7Y26 - chains A and B of the 6 polymer chains in the assembly; structure by electron microscopy, 3.30 A resolution.

[Chain A]
Protein: Guanine nucleotide-binding protein G(I)/G(S)/G(T) subunit beta-1
Organism: Homo sapiens
UniProtKB: P62873 (GBB1_HUMAN); residues 3-340 here = UniProt positions 3-340
Sequence (338 residues; numbered 3 to 340; the number before each row is that of its first residue):
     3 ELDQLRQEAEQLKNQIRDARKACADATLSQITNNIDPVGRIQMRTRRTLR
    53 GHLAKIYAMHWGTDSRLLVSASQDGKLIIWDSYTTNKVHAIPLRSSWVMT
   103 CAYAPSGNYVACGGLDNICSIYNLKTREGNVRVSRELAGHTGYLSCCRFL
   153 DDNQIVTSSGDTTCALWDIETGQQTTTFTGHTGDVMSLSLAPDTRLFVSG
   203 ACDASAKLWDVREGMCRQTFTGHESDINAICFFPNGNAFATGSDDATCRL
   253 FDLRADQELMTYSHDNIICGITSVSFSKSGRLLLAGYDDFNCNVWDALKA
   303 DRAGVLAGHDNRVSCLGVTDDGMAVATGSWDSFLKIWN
UniProt features mapped onto this chain:
  - modified residue: His266 (Phosphohistidine)
  - natural variant: Leu30 (L30F: In MRD42; uncertain significance), Arg52 (R52G: In MRD42), Gly64 (G64V: In MRD42), Asp76 (D76E: In MRD42; D76G: In MRD42), Gly77 (G77S: In MRD42), Lys78 (K78R: In MRD42), Ile80 (I80N: In MRD42; I80T: In MRD42), His91 (H91R: In MRD42; uncertain significance), Ala92 (A92T: In MRD42), Pro94 (P94S: In MRD42), Leu95 (L95P: In MRD42), Arg96 (R96L: In MRD42), 5 further natural variant entries in UniProt

[Chain B]
Protein: Engineered Guanine nucleotide-binding protein G(q) subunit alpha
Organism: Homo sapiens
Sequence (243 residues; numbered 4 to 246; the number before each row is that of its first residue):
     4 TVSAEDKAAAERSKMIDKNLREDGEKARRTLRLLLLGADNSGKSTIVKQM
    54 RILHGGSGGSGGTSGIFETKFQVDKVNFHMFDVGGQRDERRKWIQCFNDV
   104 TAIIFVVDSSDYNRLQEALNDFKSIWNNRWLRTISVILFLNKQDLLAEKV
   154 LAGKSKIEDYFPEFARYTTPEDATPEPGEDPRVTRAKYFIRKEFVDISTA
   204 SGDGRHICYPHFTCAVDTENARRIFNDCKDIILQMNLREYNLV
Disordered / not traced: 56-67, 174-181

[Chain A / chain B interface]
Contacting residue pairs (14; chain A residue first):
  Gly53(A) - Leu23(B)
  Lys78(A) - Leu23(B)
  Asn88(A) - Ser16(B)  hydrogen bond
  Lys89(A) - Ser16(B)
  Lys89(A) - Asp20(B)  salt bridge
  Val90(A) - Arg15(B)  hydrogen bond (backbone-side chain)
  His91(A) - Arg15(B)
  Trp99(A) - Arg35(B)
  Trp99(A) - Ile69(B)
  Trp99(A) - Phe100(B)  hydrophobic
  Tyr145(A) - Lys95(B)
  Met188(A) - Lys95(B)
  Asp228(A) - Arg94(B)  salt bridge
  Asp228(A) - Lys95(B)  salt bridge
Also at the interface, not in a pair above, chain A (17 interface residues in all): Leu55, Lys57, Tyr59, Gln75, Ile80, Cys204, Arg314
Also at the interface, not in a pair above, chain B (16 interface residues in all): Ala12, Ala13, Ile19, Phe84, Gln98, Cys99, Trp133

[In short]
The interface between chain A and chain B involves 17 residues on one side and 16 on the other, with 2
hydrogen bonds and 3 salt bridges. Among the polar pairs are Lys89(A)-Asp20(B), Asp228(A)-Arg94(B) and
Asp228(A)-Lys95(B).
Chain A is Guanine nucleotide-binding protein G(I)/G(S)/G(T) subunit beta-1 and chain B is Engineered Guanine
nucleotide-binding protein G(q) subunit alpha, both from Homo sapiens; the structure, Cryo-EM structure of the
octreotide-bound SSTR2-miniGq-scFv16 complex, was determined by electron microscopy, deposited together with
7Y24 and 7Y27.
